Entry 6C06 (electron microscopy, 5.15 A resolution (low resolution: residue-level contacts below are approximate; hydrogen-bond / salt-bridge calls are withheld)); this record covers chains A and C of the 7 polymer chains in the assembly.

# Chain A
Molecule: DNA-directed RNA polymerase subunit alpha
From: Mycobacterium tuberculosis
Notes: EC 2.7.7.6
UniProt: A0A045J8T1 (A0A045J8T1_MYCTX); residues 1-347 here = UniProt positions 1-347
Amino-acid sequence (347 residues; row label = number of the first residue in the row):
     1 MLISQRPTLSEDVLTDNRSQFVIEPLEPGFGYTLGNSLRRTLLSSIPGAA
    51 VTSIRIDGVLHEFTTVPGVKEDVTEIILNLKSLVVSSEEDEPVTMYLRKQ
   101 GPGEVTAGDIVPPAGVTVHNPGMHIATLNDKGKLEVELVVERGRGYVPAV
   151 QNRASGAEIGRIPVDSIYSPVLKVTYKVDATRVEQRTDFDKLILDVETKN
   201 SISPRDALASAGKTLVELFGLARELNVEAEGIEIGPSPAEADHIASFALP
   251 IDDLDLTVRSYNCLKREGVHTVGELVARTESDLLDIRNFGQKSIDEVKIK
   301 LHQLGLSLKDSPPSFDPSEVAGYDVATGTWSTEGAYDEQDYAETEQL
Unresolved in the structure: 227-347

# Chain C
Molecule: DNA-directed RNA polymerase subunit beta
From: Mycobacterium tuberculosis
Notes: EC 2.7.7.6
UniProt: V9Z879 (V9Z879_MYCTX); residues 7-1178 here correspond to UniProt positions 1-1172 (UniProt number = residue number - 6)
Amino-acid sequence (1181 residues; each row starts with the number of its first residue):
     7 MADSRQSKTAASPSPSRPQSSSNNSVPGAPNRVSFAKLREPLEVPGLLDV
    57 QTDSFEWLIGSPRWRESAAERGDVNPVGGLEEVLYELSPIEDFSGSMSLS
   107 FSDPRFDDVKAPVDECKDKDMTYAAPLFVTAEFINNNTGEIKSQTVFMGD
   157 FPMMTEKGTFIINGTERVVVSQLVRSPGVYFDETIDKSTDKTLHSVKVIP
   207 SRGAWLEFDVDKRDTVGVRIDRKRRQPVTVLLKALGWTSEQIVERFGFSE
   257 IMRSTLEKDNTVGTDEALLDIYRKLRPGEPPTKESAQTLLENLFFKEKRY
   307 DLARVGRYKVNKKLGLHVGEPITSSTLTEEDVVATIEYLVRLHEGQTTMT
   357 VPGGVEVPVETDDIDHFGNRRLRTVGELIQNQIRVGMSRMERVVRERMTT
   407 QDVEAITPQTLINIRPVVAAIKEFFGTSQLSQFMDQNNPLSGLTHKRRLS
   457 ALGPGGLSRERAGLEVRDVHPSHYGRMCPIETPEGPNIGLIGSLSVYARV
   507 NPFGFIETPYRKVVDGVVSDEIVYLTADEEDRHVVAQANSPIDADGRFVE
   557 PRVLVRRKAGEVEYVPSSEVDYMDVSPRQMVSVATAMIPFLEHDDANRAL
   607 MGANMQRQAVPLVRSEAPLVGTGMELRAAIDAGDVVVAEESGVIEEVSAD
   657 YITVMHDNGTRRTYRMRKFARSNHGTCANQCPIVDAGDRVEAGQVIADGP
   707 CTDDGEMALGKNLLVAIMPWEGHNYEDAIILSNRLVEEDVLTSIHIEEHE
   757 IDARDTKLGAEEITRDIPNISDEVLADLDERGIVRIGAEVRDGDILVGKV
   807 TPKGETELTPEERLLRAIFGEKAREVRDTSLKVPHGESGKVIGIRVFSRE
   857 DEDELPAGVNELVRVYVAQKRKISDGDKLAGRHGNKGVIGKILPVEDMPF
   907 LADGTPVDIILNTHGVPRRMNIGQILETHLGWCAHSGWKVDAAKGVPDWA
   957 ARLPDELLEAQPNAIVSTPVFDGAQEAELQGLLSCTLPNRDGDVLVDADG
  1007 KAMLFDGRSGEPFPYPVTVGYMYIMKLHHLVDDKIHARSTGPYSMITQQP
  1057 LGGKAQFGGQRFGEMECWAMQAYGAAYTLQELLTIKSDDTVGRVKVYEAI
  1107 VKGENIPEPGIPESFKVLLKELQSLCLNVEVLSSDGAAIELREGEDEDLE
  1157 RAAANLGINLSRNESASVEDLALARHGGSGA
Unresolved in the structure: 7-29, 1141-1187
Differences from the reference sequence: expression tag (1179-1187)
Residues lining bound ligands: Fidaxomicin (FI8): M1051, I1052, T1053, Q1054, D1094, T1096, R1099, K1101, E1119, S1120

# Interface between chain A and chain C
Pairs across the interface (33; chain A residue first):
  Y32(A) - F1011(C)
  Y32(A) - E1017(C)
  Y32(A) - P1018(C)
  N36(A) - D1012(C)
  N36(A) - G1013(C)
  N36(A) - R1014(C)
  R39(A) - F906(C)
  R39(A) - G910(C)
  R40(A) - G1013(C)
  R40(A) - R1014(C)
  L43(A) - E902(C)
  H61(A) - G793(C)
  F63(A) - F675(C)
  F63(A) - I750(C)
  F63(A) - A874(C)
  T64(A) - F675(C)
  P67(A) - S654(C)
  G68(A) - S654(C)
  V69(A) - V653(C)
  V69(A) - S654(C)
  K70(A) - P688(C)
  K70(A) - I689(C)
  K70(A) - V690(C)
  K70(A) - D691(C)
  E75(A) - R620(C)
  K81(A) - E743(C)
  K81(A) - D745(C)
  Q151(A) - E795(C)
  K173(A) - T911(C)
  V174(A) - G910(C)
  T175(A) - A908(C)
  T175(A) - D909(C)
  T175(A) - G910(C)
Interface residues without a listed pair, chain A (25 interface residues in all): E62, T65, E71, L78, K131, Y146, Y176
Interface residues without a listed pair, chain C (35 interface residues in all): E652, A655, V742, K846, K876, V901, D903, L907, G1016

# Summary
Chain A and chain C form an interface of 25 and 35 residues respectively. Chain C binds Fidaxomicin.
Chain A is DNA-directed RNA polymerase subunit alpha and chain C is DNA-directed RNA polymerase subunit beta,
both from Mycobacterium tuberculosis; the structure, Mycobacterium tuberculosis RNAP Holo/RbpA/Fidaxomicin,
was determined by electron microscopy together with 6BZO, 6C04 and 6C05 from the same study.
